7PEZ - chains m and J of the 11 polymer chains in the assembly; structure by electron microscopy, 7.90 A resolution (low resolution: residue-level contacts below are approximate; hydrogen-bond / salt-bridge calls are withheld).

Chain m:
Molecule: Histone H2A type 1-B/E
From: Homo sapiens
UniProtKB: P04908 (H2A1B_HUMAN); residues 0-129 here correspond to UniProt positions 1-130 (UniProt number = residue number + 1)
Amino-acid sequence (147 residues; numbered -17 to 129; the number before each row is that of its first residue; numbers below 1 keep their minus sign (His-17 is residue -17)):
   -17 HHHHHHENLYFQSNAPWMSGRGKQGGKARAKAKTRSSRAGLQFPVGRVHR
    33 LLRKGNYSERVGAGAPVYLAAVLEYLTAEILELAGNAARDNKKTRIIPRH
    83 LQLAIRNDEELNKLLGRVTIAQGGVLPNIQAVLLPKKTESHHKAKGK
Not modelled in the structure: -17 to 9, 119-129
Construct notes: expression tag (-17 to -1)
Swiss-Prot annotation at these positions:
  - modified residue: Ser1 (N-acetylserine), Arg3 (Citrulline), Lys5 (N6-(2-hydroxyisobutyryl)lysine), Lys9 (N6-(2-hydroxyisobutyryl)lysine), Lys13 (N6-(beta-hydroxybutyryl)lysine), Lys36 (N6-(2-hydroxyisobutyryl)lysine), Lys74 (N6-(2-hydroxyisobutyryl)lysine), Lys75 (N6-(2-hydroxyisobutyryl)lysine), Lys95 (N6-(2-hydroxyisobutyryl)lysine), Gln104 (N5-methylglutamine), Lys118 (N6-(2-hydroxyisobutyryl)lysine), Lys119 (N6-crotonyllysine), Thr120 (Phosphothreonine), Lys125 (N6-crotonyllysine)
  - cross-link (Glycyl lysine isopeptide (Lys-Gly)): Lys13 (interchain with G-Cter in ubiquitin), Lys15 (interchain with G-Cter in ubiquitin), Lys119 (interchain with G-Cter in ubiquitin)

Chain J:
Molecule: 182-nt DNA strand
From: synthetic construct
Sequence (182 nucleotides; each row starts with the number of its first residue):
     3 CGGCACTGGAACAGGATGTATATATGTGACACGTGCCTGGAGACTAGGGA
    53 GTAATCCCCTTGGCGGTTAAAACGCGGGGGACAGCGCGTACGTGCGTTTA
   103 AGCGGTGCTAGAGCTGTCTACGACCAATTGAGCGGCCTCGGCACCGGGAT
   153 TCTCCAGGGGATCCGGATGCTCGGGTCCGGCA

Chain m / chain J interface:
Contacting residue pairs (19):
  Arg11(m) with DA129(J); DT130(J)
  Lys13(m) with DG132(J)
  Arg29(m) with DG134(J); DC135(J)
  Glu41(m) with DA125(J)
  Arg42(m) with DC123(J); DG124(J); DA125(J)
  Val43(m) with DG124(J); DA125(J)
  Gly44(m) with DG124(J)
  Ala45(m) with DG124(J)
  Lys75(m) with DC144(J); DA145(J)
  Thr76(m) with DG143(J); DC144(J)
  Arg77(m) with DG143(J); DC144(J)
Also at the interface, not in a pair above, chain m (13 interface residues in all): His31, Arg35
Also at the interface, not in a pair above, chain J (12 interface residues in all): DA128

Overview:
Chain m and chain J form an interface of 13 and 12 residues respectively.
Chain m is Histone H2A type 1-B/E (Homo sapiens) and chain J is a 182-nt DNA strand (synthetic construct); the
structure, Nucleosome 4 of the 4x177 nucleosome array containing H1, was determined by electron microscopy
together with 7PET, 7PEU, 7PEV, 7PEW, 7PEX, 7PEY and 16 further entries from the same study.
